Entry 6TZA (electron microscopy, 7.20 A resolution (low resolution: residue-level contacts below are approximate; hydrogen-bond / salt-bridge calls are withheld)); this record covers chains K and N of the 14 polymer chains in the assembly.

# Chain K (and N)
Molecule: IST1 homolog
From: Homo sapiens
Notes: fragment: N-terminal domain; chain N of this document is another copy of the same molecule, construct and numbering; everything in this record applies to it too
Reference sequence: P53990 (IST1_HUMAN); numbering as in UniProt (aligned over 1-189)
Sequence (189 residues; numbered 1 to 189; the number before each row is that of its first residue):
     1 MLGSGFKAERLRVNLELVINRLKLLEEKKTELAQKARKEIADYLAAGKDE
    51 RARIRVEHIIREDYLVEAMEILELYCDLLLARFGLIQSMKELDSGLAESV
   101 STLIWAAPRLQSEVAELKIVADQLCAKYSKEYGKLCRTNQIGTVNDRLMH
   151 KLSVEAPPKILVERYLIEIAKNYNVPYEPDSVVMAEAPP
Unresolved in the structure: 1-5, 187-189
Sequence notes: engineered mutation Glu-16 (Arg in P53990), Glu-27 (Lys in P53990)
From the paper describing this entry:
  - mutagenesis - R16E/K27E: abolished binding to CHMP1B (citing earlier work)

# Chain K / chain N interface
Pairs across the interface - 6 pairs, chain K then chain N:
  Pro-108(K) / Lys-171(N)
  Pro-108(K) / Asn-174(N)
  Gln-111(K) / Asn-172(N)
  Gln-111(K) / Asn-174(N)
  Lys-134(K) / Glu-168(N)
  Thr-138(K) / Lys-171(N)
Other interface residues (no listed pair), chain K (5 interface residues in all): Arg-109

# In short
Chain K and chain N form an interface of 5 and 4 residues respectively. The paper reports that R16E/K27E of
chain K abolish binding to CHMP1B.
Both chains are IST1 homolog (Homo sapiens). Entry 6TZA (CryoEM reconstruction of ESCRT-III filament composed
of IST1 NTD R16E K27E double mutant) was determined by electron microscopy together with 6TZ4, 6TZ5 and 6TZ9
from the same study.
